Entry 7XSE (electron microscopy, 3.60 A resolution); this record covers chains T and a of the 33 polymer chains in the assembly.

== Chain T ==
Molecule: 198-nt DNA strand
Sequence (198 nucleotides; each row starts with the number of its first residue; numbers below 1 keep their minus sign (DA-72 is residue -72)):
   -72 ATCAGAATCC CGGTGCCGAG GCCGCTCAAT TGGTCGTAGA CAGCTCTAGC ACCGCTTAAA
   -12 CGCACGTACG CGCTGTCCCC CGCGTTTTAA CCGCCAAGGG GATTACACCC AAGACACCAG
    48 GCACGAGACA GAAAAAAACA ACGAAAACGG CCACCACCCA AACACACCAA ACACAAGAGC
   108 TAATTGACTG ACGTAAGC
Not modelled in the structure: 62-125

== Chain a ==
Molecule: Histone H3.3
Source organism: Homo sapiens
Reference sequence: P84243 (H33_HUMAN); residues 0-135 here correspond to UniProt positions 1-136 (UniProt number = residue number + 1)
Sequence (139 residues; row label = number of the first residue in the row; numbers below 1 keep their minus sign (Gly-3 is residue -3)):
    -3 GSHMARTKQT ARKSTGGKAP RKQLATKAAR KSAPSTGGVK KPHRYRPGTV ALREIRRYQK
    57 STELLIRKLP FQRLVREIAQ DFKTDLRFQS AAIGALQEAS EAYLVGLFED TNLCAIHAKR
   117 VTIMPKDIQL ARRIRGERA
Not modelled in the structure: -3 to 42, 135
Differences from the reference sequence: expression tag (-3 to -1)
Curated features (UniProtKB/Swiss-Prot):
  - site: Ser31 (Interaction with ZMYND11)
  - modified residue: Arg2 (Asymmetric dimethylarginine), Thr3 (Phosphothreonine), Lys4 (Allysine), Gln5 (5-glutamyl dopamine), Thr6 (Phosphothreonine), Arg8 (Citrulline), Lys9 (N6,N6,N6-trimethyllysine), Ser10 (ADP-ribosylserine), Thr11 (Phosphothreonine), Lys14 (N6-(2-hydroxyisobutyryl)lysine), Arg17 (Asymmetric dimethylarginine), Lys18 (N6-(2-hydroxyisobutyryl)lysine), Lys23 (N6-(2-hydroxyisobutyryl)lysine), Arg26 (Citrulline), Lys27 (N6,N6,N6-trimethyllysine), Ser28 (ADP-ribosylserine), Ser31 (Phosphoserine), Lys36 (N6,N6,N6-trimethyllysine), Lys37 (N6-methyllysine), Tyr41 (Phosphotyrosine) and 9 more in UniProt
  - lipidation: Lys18 (N6-decanoyllysine)

== Chain T / chain a interface ==
Pairs across the interface (12; chain T residue first):
  DG-24(T) - Arg83(a)  sugar contact
  DG-24(T) - Phe84(a)  sugar contact
  DG-24(T) - Gln85(a)  phosphate contact
  DC-23(T) - Arg72(a)  salt bridge to the phosphate
  DC-23(T) - Arg83(a)  phosphate contact
  DC-23(T) - Phe84(a)  hydrogen bond to the phosphate
  DA-14(T) - Arg63(a)  phosphate contact
  DA-5(T) - Pro43(a)  sugar contact
  DG-3(T) - Arg116(a)  phosphate contact
  DG-3(T) - Val117(a)  hydrogen bond to the phosphate
  DG-3(T) - Thr118(a)  hydrogen bond to the phosphate
  DC-2(T) - Met120(a)  phosphate contact
Also at the interface, not in a pair above, chain T (8 interface residues in all): DA-13, DC-4
Also at the interface, not in a pair above, chain a (13 interface residues in all): Leu82, Ser86, Lys115

== Summary ==
The interface between chain T and chain a involves 8 residues on one side and 13 on the other, with 3 hydrogen
bonds and 1 salt bridge. Among the polar pairs are DC-23(T)-Phe84(a), DG-3(T)-Val117(a) and DG-3(T)-Thr118(a).
Here chain T is a 198-nt DNA strand and chain a is Histone H3.3 (Homo sapiens). Entry 7XSE (RNA polymerase II
elongation complex transcribing a nucleosome (EC42)) was determined by electron microscopy together with 7XN7,
7XSX, 7XSZ, 7XT7, 7XTD and 7XTI from the same study.
